Entry 5JQV (X-ray diffraction, 2.34 A resolution); this record covers chains A and B of the 8 polymer chains in the assembly.

== Chain A (and B) ==
Molecule: Bifunctional cytochrome P450/NADPH--P450 reductase
From: Bacillus megaterium (strain ATCC 14581 / DSM 32 / JCM 2506 / NBRC 15308 / NCIMB 9376 / NCTC 10342 / VKM B-512)
Notes: EC 1.14.14.1, 1.6.2.4; fragment: heme domain, residues 2-456; chain B of this document is another copy of the same molecule, construct and numbering; everything in this record applies to it too
UniProt: P14779 (CPXB_BACMB); residues 1-463 here correspond to UniProt positions 2-464 (UniProt number = residue number + 1)
Amino-acid sequence (471 residues; each row starts with the number of its first residue):
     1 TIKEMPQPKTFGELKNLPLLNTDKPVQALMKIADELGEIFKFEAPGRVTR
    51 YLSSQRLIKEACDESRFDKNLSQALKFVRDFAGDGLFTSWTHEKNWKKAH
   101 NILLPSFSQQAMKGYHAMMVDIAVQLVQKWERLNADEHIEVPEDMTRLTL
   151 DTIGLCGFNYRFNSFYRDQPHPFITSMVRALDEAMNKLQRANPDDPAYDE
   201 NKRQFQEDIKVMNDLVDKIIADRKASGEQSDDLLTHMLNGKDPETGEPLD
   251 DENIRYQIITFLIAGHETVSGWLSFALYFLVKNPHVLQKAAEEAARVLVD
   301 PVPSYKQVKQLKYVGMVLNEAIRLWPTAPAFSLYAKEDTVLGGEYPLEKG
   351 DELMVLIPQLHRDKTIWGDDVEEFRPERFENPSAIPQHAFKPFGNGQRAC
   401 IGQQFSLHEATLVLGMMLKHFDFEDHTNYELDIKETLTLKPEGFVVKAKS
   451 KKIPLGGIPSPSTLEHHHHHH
Disordered / not traced: 1, 227, 456-471 (chain B: 1, 228, 456-471)
Construct notes: engineered mutation V269 (Thr270 in P14779), W272 (Leu273 in P14779), I322 (Leu323 in P14779), S406 (Ala407 in P14779); expression tag (464-471)
Curated features (UniProtKB/Swiss-Prot):
  - binding site ((9Z)-hexadecenoate): Y51
  - binding site (heme): C400
  - site: T268 (Important for catalytic activity)
Metal / ion sites: fe(III) deuteroporphyrin ix Fe near C400 (its only coordinating residue here)
Small-molecule neighbours: fe(III) deuteroporphyrin ix (FDE): K69, L75, L86, F87, W96, T260, F261, A264, G265, T268, V269, W272, T327, A328, F331, S332, P392, F393, G394, Q397, R398, A399, C400, I401, G402, F405, S406

== Interface between chain A and chain B ==
Contacting residue pairs - 10 pairs, chain A then chain B:
  K31(A) with E430(B)
  D34(A) with H426(B); T427(B); N428(B)
  E35(A) with T427(B)
  H426(A) with D34(B)
  T427(A) with D34(B); E35(B)
  N428(A) with D34(B)
  E430(A) with K31(B), salt bridge

== In short ==
The chain A/chain B interface involves 7 residues from each chain; the contacts include 1 salt bridge. Its one
salt-bridged contact is E430(A)-K31(B). Bound to chain A: fe(III) deuteroporphyrin ix. From UniProt:
(9Z)-hexadecenoate-binding residue Y51(A) and heme-binding residue C400(A) on chain A.
Chain A and chain B are both Bifunctional cytochrome P450/NADPH--P450 reductase (Bacillus megaterium (strain
ATCC 14581 / DSM 32 / JCM 2506 / NBRC 15308 / NCIMB 9376 / NCTC 10342 / VKM B-512)); the structure, Crystal
structure of Cytochrome P450 BM3 heme domain T269V/L272W/L322I/A406S (WIVS) variant with iron(III)
deuteroporphyrin IX bound, was determined by X-ray diffraction together with 5JQU from the same study.
